8R6S - chains D and E of the 21 polymer chains in the assembly; structure by electron microscopy, 2.49 A resolution.

[Chain D]
Name: DNA-directed RNA polymerase subunit beta'
Organism: Sinapis alba
Notes: EC 2.7.7.6
Reference sequence: A0A6C0M5W0 (A0A6C0M5W0_SINAL); residues 1-680 here = UniProt positions 1-680
Amino-acid sequence (680 residues; row label = number of the first residue in the row):
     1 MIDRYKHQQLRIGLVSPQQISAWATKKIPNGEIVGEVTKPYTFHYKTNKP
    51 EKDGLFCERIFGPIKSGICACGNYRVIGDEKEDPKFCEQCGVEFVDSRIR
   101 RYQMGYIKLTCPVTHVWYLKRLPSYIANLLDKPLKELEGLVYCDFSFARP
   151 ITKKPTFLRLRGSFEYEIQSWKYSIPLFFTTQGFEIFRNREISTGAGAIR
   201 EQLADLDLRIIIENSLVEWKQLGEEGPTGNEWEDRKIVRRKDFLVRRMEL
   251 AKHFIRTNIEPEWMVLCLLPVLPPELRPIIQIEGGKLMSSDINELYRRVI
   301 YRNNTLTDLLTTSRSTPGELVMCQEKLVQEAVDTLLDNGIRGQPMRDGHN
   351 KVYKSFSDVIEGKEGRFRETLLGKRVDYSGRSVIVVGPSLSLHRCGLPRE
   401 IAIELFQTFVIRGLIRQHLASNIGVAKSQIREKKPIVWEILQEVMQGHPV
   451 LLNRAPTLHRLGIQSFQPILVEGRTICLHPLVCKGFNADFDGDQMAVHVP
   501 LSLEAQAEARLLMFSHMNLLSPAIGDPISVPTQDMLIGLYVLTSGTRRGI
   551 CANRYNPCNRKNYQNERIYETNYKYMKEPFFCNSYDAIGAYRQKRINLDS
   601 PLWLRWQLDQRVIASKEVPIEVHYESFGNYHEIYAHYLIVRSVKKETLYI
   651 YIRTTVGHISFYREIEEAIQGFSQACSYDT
Unresolved in the structure: 26-34, 78-84, 226-233, 279-290, 311-320, 362-382, 454-460, 483-494, 559-577, 677-680

[Chain E]
Name: DNA-directed RNA polymerase subunit beta''
Organism: Sinapis alba
Reference sequence: A0A6C0M829 (A0A6C0M829_SINAL); numbering as in UniProt (aligned over 1-1373)
Amino-acid sequence (1373 residues; numbered 1 to 1373; the number before each row is that of its first residue):
     1 MAERANLVFHNKVIDGTAIKRLISRLIDHFGMAYTSHILDQVKTLGFQQA
    51 TATSISLGIDDLLTIPSKGWLVQDAEQQSLILEKHHHYGNVHAVEKLRQS
   101 IEIWYATSEYLRQEMNPNFRMTDPFNPVHMMSFSGARGNASQVHQLVGMR
   151 GLMSDPQGQMIDLPIQSNLREGLSLTEYIISCYGARKGVVDTAVRTSDAG
   201 YLTRRLVEVVQHIVVRRTDCGTIRGISVSPRNKSRMMSERIFIQTLIGRV
   251 LADDIYIGSRCVAFRNQDLGIGLVNRFITFGTQSISIRTPFTCRSTSWIC
   301 RLCYGRSPTHGDLVELGEAVGIIAGQSIGEPGTQLTLRTFHTGGVFTGGT
   351 AEHVRAPYNGKIKFNEDLVHPTRTRHGHPAFLCYIDLSVIIESEDIIHSV
   401 TIPPKSFLLVQNDQYVESEQVIAEIREGTYTFHFKERVRKYIYSDSEGEM
   451 HWSTDVSHAPEFTYSNVHLLPKTSHLWILSGGSCGSSLILFSIHKDQDQM
   501 NIPFLSVERKSISSLSVNNDQVSQKFFSSDFSDKKKSGIPNYSELNGIVG
   551 TSHYNFIYSAIFHENSDLLAKRRRNRFLIPFQSIQEQEQEKEFIPHSGIS
   601 VEIPINGIFRRNSIFAFFDDPRYRRKSSGILKYGTLKADSIIQKEDMIEY
   651 RGVQKFKTKYEMKVDRFFFIPEEVHILPESSAIMVENYSIIGVDTRITLN
   701 IRSQVGGLIRVERKKKRIELKIFSGDIHFPDKTDKISRHSGILIPPGRGK
   751 TNSKESKNLKNWIYVQRITPTKKKFFVLVRPVATYEIADSINLATLFPKD
   801 LFREKDNIQLRVFNYILYGNGKPTRGISDTSIQLVRTCLVLNWDQDNKNS
   851 SLEEVRAFFVEVNTKGLIRDFIRIGLVKSHISYIRKRNNPPDSGLISADS
   901 MNPFYSISPKAGILHQSLRQNHGTIRMFLNRNKESQSLLILSSSNCFRIG
   951 PFNHVKYHNVINQSIKKKPLITIKNSSGPLGTAIQISNFYSFLPLLTYNQ
  1001 ISVIKYLQLDNFKYIFQVIHSYLIDENGRIFNLDPYSNLVLNPFKLNWYF
  1051 LHQNYNNNYCEETSTIISLGQFFCENVCIAKKEPYLKSGQVLIVQRDSVV
  1101 IRSAKPYLATPGAKVHGHYREILYEGDTLVTFIYEKSRSGDITQGLPKVE
  1151 QVLEVRSIDSISLNLEKRIKGWNRCITRILGIPWGFLIGAELTIVQSRIS
  1201 LVNKIQKVYRSQGVQIHNRHIEIIVRQITSKVLVSEEGMSNVFLPGELIG
  1251 LLRAERTGRALEEAICYRAVLLGITRASLNTQSFISEASFQETARVLAKA
  1301 ALRGRIDWLKGLKENVVLGGVIPAGTGFNKGLVHCSRQHTNILLEKKTKN
  1351 LSLLEGDMRDILFYHREFCDSSI
Unresolved in the structure: 1-4, 333-350, 427-435, 505-565, 581-598, 634-664, 748-759, 844-854, 877-884, 891-900, 906-921, 929-936, 951-971, 1057-1064, 1136-1144, 1156-1161, 1332-1359, 1370-1373
Ion coordination: Zn2+: C220, C293, C300, C303

[How chain D and chain E interact]
Contacting residue pairs (160):
  D3(D) - R217(E)  salt bridge
  D3(D) - N1329(E)
  R4(D) - N1329(E)  hydrogen bond (backbone-side chain)
  R4(D) - K1330(E)
  Y5(D) - K1330(E)
  K6(D) - K1310(E)
  K6(D) - K1330(E)
  Q8(D) - W1308(E)
  Q8(D) - L1309(E)
  Q8(D) - N1315(E)  hydrogen bond
  Q9(D) - I1306(E)
  Q9(D) - D1307(E)
  Q9(D) - W1308(E)
  L10(D) - F1284(E)  hydrophobic
  L10(D) - I1285(E)  hydrophobic
  L10(D) - R1305(E)
  L10(D) - I1306(E)
  L10(D) - D1307(E)  hydrogen bond (backbone-backbone)
  L10(D) - L1309(E)  hydrophobic
  L10(D) - L1318(E)  hydrophobic
  R11(D) - G1304(E)
  R11(D) - R1305(E)
  R11(D) - I1306(E)
  I12(D) - F1284(E)  hydrophobic
  I12(D) - L1297(E)
  I12(D) - A1300(E)  hydrophobic
  I12(D) - A1301(E)
  I12(D) - G1304(E)
  I12(D) - R1305(E)  hydrogen bond (backbone-backbone)
  G13(D) - A1301(E)
  L14(D) - A1301(E)  hydrogen bond (backbone-backbone)
  L14(D) - L1302(E)  hydrophobic
  W117(D) - A1294(E)  hydrophobic
  W117(D) - A1298(E)  hydrophobic
  Y118(D) - A1298(E)  hydrogen bond (side chain-backbone)
  Y118(D) - A1301(E)
  Y118(D) - L1302(E)  hydrophobic
  R121(D) - A1294(E)
  Y125(D) - K1299(E)
  Y125(D) - L1302(E)  hydrophobic
  W219(D) - E1236(E)
  W219(D) - M1239(E)  hydrophobic
  V245(D) - L1244(E)  hydrophobic
  V245(D) - P1245(E)  hydrophobic
  M248(D) - M1239(E)  hydrophobic
  E249(D) - L1244(E)
  E249(D) - R1303(E)  salt bridge
  H253(D) - R1303(E)
  F254(D) - L1302(E)  hydrophobic
  T257(D) - R1303(E)
  I259(D) - L1302(E)
  M264(D) - L1302(E)  hydrophobic
  E361(D) - E1292(E)
  E361(D) - T1293(E)  hydrogen bond (side chain-backbone)
  E361(D) - A1294(E)  hydrogen bond (side chain-backbone)
  P388(D) - K43(E)  hydrogen bond (backbone-side chain)
  L390(D) - K43(E)
  L392(D) - S36(E)
  L392(D) - D40(E)  hydrogen bond (backbone-side chain)
  P480(D) - F47(E)  hydrophobic
  E508(D) - T1326(E)  hydrogen bond
  H516(D) - M32(E)
  H516(D) - S36(E)
  M517(D) - M32(E)
  L519(D) - M32(E)
  L519(D) - S36(E)
  L520(D) - I27(E)  hydrophobic
  L520(D) - M32(E)  hydrophobic
  L520(D) - P308(E)
  L520(D) - T309(E)
  S521(D) - T309(E)
  P522(D) - P308(E)
  P522(D) - T309(E)
  P522(D) - I323(E)  hydrophobic
  P522(D) - H1220(E)  hydrogen bond (backbone-side chain)
  A523(D) - S327(E)
  A523(D) - H1217(E)  hydrogen bond (backbone-backbone)
  A523(D) - H1220(E)  hydrogen bond (backbone-side chain)
  I524(D) - Q244(E)
  I524(D) - Q1215(E)
  I524(D) - I1216(E)
  I524(D) - H1217(E)
  D526(D) - K20(E)
  P527(D) - K20(E)  hydrogen bond (backbone-side chain)
  S529(D) - L39(E)
  V530(D) - I19(E)  hydrophobic
  V530(D) - K20(E)
  Q533(D) - A136(E)  hydrogen bond (backbone-backbone)
  Q533(D) - R137(E)  hydrogen bond
  D534(D) - G46(E)
  D534(D) - F47(E)
  D534(D) - A50(E)
  M535(D) - K43(E)
  M535(D) - G46(E)
  M535(D) - F47(E)  hydrophobic
  L536(D) - G16(E)
  L536(D) - I19(E)  hydrophobic
  L536(D) - S134(E)
  L536(D) - G135(E)
  L536(D) - A136(E)
  I537(D) - I55(E)  hydrophobic
  I537(D) - M130(E)
  I537(D) - S134(E)
  I537(D) - A136(E)  hydrophobic
  G538(D) - G46(E)
  G538(D) - Q49(E)
  G538(D) - A50(E)
  L539(D) - V42(E)  hydrophobic
  L539(D) - G46(E)
  Y540(D) - V13(E)  hydrophobic
  Y540(D) - I14(E)
  Y540(D) - R120(E)
  Y540(D) - M130(E)  hydrophobic
  Y540(D) - F133(E)
  Y540(D) - S134(E)
  V541(D) - T53(E)
  L542(D) - L45(E)  hydrophobic
  L542(D) - Q49(E)
  T543(D) - K12(E)
  T543(D) - V13(E)
  T543(D) - I14(E)  hydrogen bond (side chain-backbone)
  S544(D) - F125(E)
  R547(D) - F125(E)
  L598(D) - Q49(E)
  R611(D) - A5(E)  hydrogen bond (side chain-backbone)
  R611(D) - N6(E)
  R611(D) - L7(E)  hydrogen bond (side chain-backbone)
  R611(D) - V8(E)
  R611(D) - F9(E)  hydrogen bond (backbone-backbone)
  V612(D) - F9(E)
  I613(D) - V8(E)  hydrophobic
  I613(D) - F9(E)  hydrogen bond (backbone-backbone)
  I613(D) - K12(E)
  I652(D) - N11(E)
  R653(D) - N11(E)  hydrogen bond (backbone-side chain)
  T654(D) - F9(E)
  T654(D) - N11(E)  hydrogen bond
  H658(D) - N11(E)  hydrogen bond
  H658(D) - K12(E)  hydrogen bond (side chain-backbone)
  F661(D) - L22(E)  hydrophobic
  Y662(D) - L7(E)  hydrogen bond (side chain-backbone)
  Y662(D) - V8(E)
  Y662(D) - F9(E)  hydrophobic
  E664(D) - Q41(E)
  E664(D) - L45(E)
  I665(D) - L7(E)  hydrophobic
  I665(D) - L22(E)  hydrophobic
  E666(D) - L7(E)
  A668(D) - H37(E)
  A668(D) - Q41(E)
  I669(D) - A5(E)  hydrophobic
  I669(D) - L7(E)  hydrophobic
  I669(D) - F30(E)  hydrophobic
  I669(D) - Y34(E)
  I669(D) - I38(E)  hydrophobic
  Q670(D) - A5(E)
  F672(D) - A33(E)
  F672(D) - Y34(E)  hydrophobic
  F672(D) - H37(E)
  S673(D) - Y34(E)  hydrogen bond
Other interface residues (no listed pair), chain D (89 interface residues in all): M1, H7, L216, L250, K252, I360, S391, L512, N518, G525, P531, G545, Y591, W606, H636, S660
Other interface residues (no listed pair), chain E (88 interface residues in all): H10, D15, I23, S24, T35, M131, H310, E1237, N1241

[Overview]
The interface between chain D and chain E involves 89 residues on one side and 88 on the other; the contacts
include 28 hydrogen bonds and 2 salt bridges. Among the polar pairs are D3(D)-R217(E), E249(D)-R1303(E) and
R4(D)-N1329(E). C220(E), C293(E), C300(E) and C303(E) coordinate Zn2+.
Chain D is DNA-directed RNA polymerase subunit beta' and chain E is DNA-directed RNA polymerase subunit
beta'', both from Sinapis alba; the structure, Plastid-encoded RNA polymerase (Integrated model), was
determined by electron microscopy together with 8R5O, 8RDJ and 8RAS from the same study.
